Entry 5D0Z (X-ray diffraction, 2.90 A resolution); this record covers chains S and T of the 28 polymer chains in the assembly.

== Chain S ==
Name: Proteasome subunit alpha type-6
Organism: Saccharomyces cerevisiae (strain ATCC 204508 / S288c)
Notes: EC 3.4.25.1
Reference sequence: P40302 (PSA6_YEAST); residues 0-233 here correspond to UniProt positions 1-234 (UniProt number = residue number + 1)
Amino-acid sequence (234 residues; each row starts with the number of its first residue; numbering starts at 0):
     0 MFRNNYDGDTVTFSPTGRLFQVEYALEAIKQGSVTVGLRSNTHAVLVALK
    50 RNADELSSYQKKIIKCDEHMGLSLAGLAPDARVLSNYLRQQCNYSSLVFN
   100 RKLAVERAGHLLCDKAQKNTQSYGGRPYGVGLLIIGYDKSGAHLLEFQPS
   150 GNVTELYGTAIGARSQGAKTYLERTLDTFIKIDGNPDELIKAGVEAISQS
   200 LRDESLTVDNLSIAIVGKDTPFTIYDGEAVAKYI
Not modelled in the structure: 0-2
Swiss-Prot annotation at these positions:
  - modified residue: Ser13 (Phosphoserine)
  - cross-link: Lys190 (Glycyl lysine isopeptide (Lys-Gly) (interchain with G-Cter in ubiquitin))

== Chain T ==
Name: Probable proteasome subunit alpha type-7
Organism: Saccharomyces cerevisiae (strain ATCC 204508 / S288c)
Notes: EC 3.4.25.1
Reference sequence: P21242 (PSA7_YEAST); residues -3 to 284 here correspond to UniProt positions 1-288 (UniProt number = residue number + 4)
Amino-acid sequence (288 residues; row label = number of the first residue in the row; numbers below 1 keep their minus sign (Met-3 is residue -3)):
    -3 MTSIGTGYDLSNSVFSPDGRNFQVEYAVKAVENGTTSIGIKCNDGVVFAV
    47 EKLITSKLLVPQKNVKIQVVDRHIGCVYSGLIPDGRHLVNRGREEAASFK
    97 KLYKTPIPIPAFADRLGQYVQAHTLYNSVRPFGVSTIFGGVDKNGAHLYM
   147 LEPSGSYWGYKGAATGKGRQSAKAELEKLVDHHPEGLSAREAVKQAAKII
   197 YLAHEDNKEKDFELEISWCSLSETNGLHKFVKGDLLQEAIDFAQKEINGD
   247 DDEDEDDSDNVMSSDDENAPVATNANATTDQEGDIHLE
Not modelled in the structure: -3 to 1, 245-284
Swiss-Prot annotation at these positions:
  - modified residue: Thr-2 (N-acetylthreonine)

== Chain S / chain T interface ==
Contacting residue pairs (64):
  Asn4(S) - Leu6(T)
  Tyr5(S) - Asp5(T)  hydrogen bond
  Tyr5(S) - Leu6(T)  hydrophobic
  Thr9(S) - Arg126(T)
  Val10(S) - Gln19(T)
  Val10(S) - Ser124(T)
  Val10(S) - Val125(T)
  Val10(S) - Arg126(T)
  Thr11(S) - Leu6(T)
  Thr11(S) - Gln19(T)
  Phe12(S) - Gln19(T)  hydrogen bond (backbone-side chain)
  Phe12(S) - Tyr22(T)
  Phe12(S) - Ala23(T)  hydrophobic
  Phe12(S) - Leu77(T)  hydrophobic
  Phe12(S) - Arg126(T)
  Phe12(S) - Pro127(T)
  Ser13(S) - Tyr22(T)
  Pro14(S) - Tyr22(T)  hydrophobic
  Pro14(S) - Lys25(T)
  Thr15(S) - Lys25(T)
  Gly16(S) - Tyr22(T)
  Gly16(S) - Lys25(T)
  Gly16(S) - Ala26(T)
  Leu18(S) - Leu77(T)  hydrophobic
  Leu18(S) - Arg126(T)
  Glu105(S) - Lys59(T)
  His109(S) - Arg82(T)
  Cys112(S) - Arg82(T)
  Asp113(S) - Arg82(T)  salt bridge
  Asp113(S) - Asn86(T)
  Gln116(S) - Pro79(T)
  Gln116(S) - Asp80(T)
  Gln116(S) - His83(T)  hydrogen bond
  Gln116(S) - Arg126(T)
  Thr119(S) - Arg126(T)  hydrogen bond (backbone-side chain)
  Gln120(S) - His119(T)
  Gln120(S) - Val125(T)
  Gln120(S) - Arg126(T)  hydrogen bond (backbone-backbone)
  Gln120(S) - Pro127(T)
  Gln120(S) - Phe128(T)
  Ser121(S) - Ser124(T)
  Tyr122(S) - Ser124(T)  hydrogen bond (backbone-backbone)
  Ser149(S) - Pro79(T)
  Gly150(S) - Pro79(T)
  Asn151(S) - Ile78(T)
  Asn151(S) - Pro79(T)
  Thr153(S) - Leu55(T)
  Thr153(S) - Asn60(T)
  Glu154(S) - Val56(T)
  Glu154(S) - Lys59(T)
  Glu154(S) - Asn60(T)  hydrogen bond (backbone-side chain)
  Leu155(S) - Leu54(T)
  Leu155(S) - Leu55(T)  hydrophobic
  Leu155(S) - Val56(T)
  Tyr156(S) - Leu54(T)  hydrogen bond (backbone-backbone)
  Tyr156(S) - Leu55(T)
  Tyr156(S) - Val56(T)
  Tyr156(S) - Pro57(T)
  Gly157(S) - Leu54(T)
  Lys168(S) - Leu54(T)
  Leu171(S) - Leu54(T)
  Glu172(S) - Ser52(T)  hydrogen bond
  Glu172(S) - Lys53(T)  hydrogen bond (side chain-backbone)
  Leu175(S) - Lys53(T)
Also at the interface, not in a pair above, chain S (36 interface residues in all): Arg38, Lys117, His142, Val152
Also at the interface, not in a pair above, chain T (30 interface residues in all): Asn123, Gly129

== Summary ==
Chain S and chain T form an interface of 36 and 30 residues respectively, with 10 hydrogen bonds and 1 salt
bridge. Polar pairs include Asp113(S)-Arg82(T), Tyr5(S)-Asp5(T) and Phe12(S)-Gln19(T).
Chain S is Proteasome subunit alpha type-6 and chain T is Probable proteasome subunit alpha type-7, both from
Saccharomyces cerevisiae (strain ATCC 204508 / S288c); the structure, Yeast 20S proteasome beta5-T1S mutant in
complex with Carfilzomib, was determined by X-ray diffraction, deposited together with 5CZ4, 5CZ5, 5CZ6, 5CZ7,
5CZ8, 5CZ9 and 16 further entries.
